Entry 4QBF (X-ray diffraction, 1.80 A resolution); this record covers chain A.

# Chain A
Protein: Adenylate kinase
Source organism: Bacillus subtilis
Notes: EC 2.7.4.3
UniProt: P16304 (KAD_BACSU); residue numbers follow UniProt; this construct covers 1-217
Chain sequence (217 residues; row label = number of the first residue in the row):
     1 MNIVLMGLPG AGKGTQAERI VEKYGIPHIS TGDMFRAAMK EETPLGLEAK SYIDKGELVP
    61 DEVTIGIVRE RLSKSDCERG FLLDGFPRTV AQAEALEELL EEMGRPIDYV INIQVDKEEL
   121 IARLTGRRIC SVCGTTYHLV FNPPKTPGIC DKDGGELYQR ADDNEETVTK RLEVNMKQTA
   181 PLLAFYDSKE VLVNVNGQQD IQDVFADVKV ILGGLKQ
Disordered / not traced: 217
Construct notes: engineered mutation Ile3 (Leu in P16304), Ala17 (Gly in P16304), Lys23 (Asp in P16304), Arg69 (Lys in P16304), Ser73 (Gly in P16304), Ser75 (Asp in P16304), Leu99 (Ile in P16304), Met103 (Tyr in P16304), Arg105 (Lys in P16304), Gln114 (Glu in P16304), Glu118 (Asp in P16304), Glu119 (Val in P16304), Ile121 (Met in P16304), Ala122 (Glu in P16304), Thr169 (Ser in P16304), Ala180 (Gln in P16304), Ala184 (Asp in P16304), Asp187 (Ser in P16304), Ser188 (Glu in P16304), Glu190 (Gly in P16304), Val191 (Tyr in P16304), Val193 (Ala in P16304), Phe205 (Tyr in P16304), Val210 (Asp in P16304), Ile211 (Leu in P16304), Gln217 (Lys in P16304)
Bound ions: Zn2+: Cys130, Cys133, Cys150, Asp153
Ligand contacts: bis(adenosine)-5'-pentaphosphate (AP5): Gly7, Leu8, Pro9, Gly10, Ala11, Gly12, Lys13, Gly14, Thr15, Ser30, Thr31, Gly32, Phe35, Arg36, Ile53, Glu57, Leu58, Val59, Thr64, Asp84, Gly85, Phe86, Arg88, Gln92, Glu119, Arg123, Leu124, Arg127, Thr136, Tyr137, His138, Phe141, Arg160, Asp162, Arg171, Gly197, Gln199, Asp200, Ile201, Val204
Curated features (UniProtKB/Swiss-Prot):
  - region: Ser30 to Val59 (NMP), Gly126 to Asp163 (LID)
  - binding site (ATP): Gly10 to Thr15, Arg127, Thr136, Tyr137, Gln199
  - binding site (AMP): Thr31, Arg36, Glu57 to Val59, Gly85 to Arg88, Gln92, Arg160, Arg171
  - binding site (Zn(2+)): Cys130, Cys133, Cys150, Asp153
What the authors report for this chain:
  - contacts within the chain: Tyr109-Val193 (hydrophobic contact), Tyr109-Ile211 (hydrophobic contact), Val193-Ile211 (hydrophobic contact)

# Summary
Ligands of chain A: bis(adenosine)-5'-pentaphosphate. The Zn2+ site is built by Cys130, Cys133, Cys150 and
Asp153. UniProt lists 10 ATP-binding residues, 12 AMP-binding residues and 4 Zn2+-binding residues. From the
paper: contacts within the chain involving Tyr109, Val193 and Ile211.
Chain A is Adenylate kinase (Bacillus subtilis); the structure, Crystal structure of a stable adenylate kinase
variant AKlse2, was determined by X-ray diffraction, deposited together with 4QBG, 4QBH, 4QBI and 3DL0.
